1XQ5 - chains C and D of the 4 polymer chains in the assembly; structure by X-ray diffraction, 1.90 A resolution.

Chain C:
Name: Hemoglobin alpha-1 chain
From: Perca flavescens
UniProtKB: A8HTG8 (A8HTG8_PERFV); residues 0-141 here correspond to UniProt positions 2-143 (UniProt number = residue number + 2)
Chain sequence (143 residues; row label = number of the first residue in the row; numbering starts at 0):
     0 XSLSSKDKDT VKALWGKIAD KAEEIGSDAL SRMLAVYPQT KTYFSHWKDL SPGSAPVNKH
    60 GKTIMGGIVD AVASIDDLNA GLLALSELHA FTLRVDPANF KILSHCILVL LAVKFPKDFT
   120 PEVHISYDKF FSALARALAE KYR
Modified / non-standard residues: ACE (acetyl group) at position 0
Bound ions: heme Fe near His-88 (its only coordinating residue here)
Residues lining bound ligands: heme (HEM): Met-32, Thr-39, Tyr-42, Phe-43, His-45, Trp-46, His-59, Thr-62, Ile-63, Gly-66, Ile-67, Leu-84, Leu-87, His-88, Leu-92, Val-94, Asn-98, Phe-99, Leu-102, Ile-106, Leu-137

Chain D:
Name: Hemoglobin beta-2 chain
From: Perca flavescens
Chain sequence (146 residues; row label = number of the first residue in the row):
     1 VVWTDFERAT IADIFSKLDY EAVGGATLAR CLIVYPWTQR YFGNFGNLYN AAAIMGNPMI
    61 AKHGTTILHG LDRAVKNMDN IKATYAELSV LHSEKLHVDP DNFKLLSDCL TIVVAAQLGK
   121 AFSGEVQAAF QKFLSVVVSA LGKQYH
Bound ions: heme Fe near His-92 (its only coordinating residue here)
Residues lining bound ligands: heme (HEM): Thr-38, Tyr-41, Phe-42, His-63, Thr-66, Ile-67, Gly-70, Leu-71, Arg-73, Tyr-85, Leu-88, Leu-91, His-92, Leu-96, Val-98, Asn-102, Phe-103, Leu-106, Leu-141

Interface between chain C and chain D:
Pairs across the interface (37; chain C residue first):
  Arg-31(C) / Phe-122(D)  hydrogen bond (side chain-backbone)
  Arg-31(C) / Ser-123(D)  hydrogen bond (side chain-backbone)
  Arg-31(C) / Gly-124(D)
  Arg-31(C) / Gln-127(D)  hydrogen bond
  Val-35(C) / Gly-124(D)
  Val-35(C) / Gln-127(D)
  Val-35(C) / Ala-128(D)
  Val-35(C) / Gln-131(D)
  Tyr-36(C) / Gln-131(D)  hydrogen bond
  His-104(C) / Asp-108(D)
  His-104(C) / Thr-111(D)
  His-104(C) / Ile-112(D)
  Val-108(C) / Thr-111(D)
  Val-108(C) / Ile-112(D)  hydrophobic
  Val-108(C) / Phe-122(D)  hydrophobic
  Val-108(C) / Gln-127(D)
  Ala-111(C) / Ala-115(D)  hydrophobic
  Ala-111(C) / Ala-116(D)
  Val-112(C) / Ala-115(D)
  Val-112(C) / Gly-119(D)
  Val-112(C) / Phe-122(D)
  Lys-113(C) / Lys-120(D)
  Pro-115(C) / Ala-116(D)
  Phe-118(C) / Arg-30(D)  hydrogen bond (backbone-side chain)
  Phe-118(C) / Ile-112(D)  hydrophobic
  Pro-120(C) / Arg-30(D)
  Pro-120(C) / Ile-33(D)  hydrophobic
  Pro-120(C) / Val-34(D)
  Pro-120(C) / Met-55(D)  hydrophobic
  Glu-121(C) / Ala-51(D)
  His-123(C) / Arg-30(D)  hydrogen bond
  His-123(C) / Val-34(D)
  His-123(C) / Ile-112(D)
  Ile-124(C) / Ile-33(D)
  Ile-124(C) / Val-34(D)
  Asp-127(C) / Val-34(D)
  Asp-127(C) / Tyr-35(D)  hydrogen bond
Interface residues without a listed pair, chain C (18 interface residues in all): Ala-34, Cys-105, Leu-107

Overview:
18 residues of chain C face 19 of chain D across their interface, with 7 hydrogen bonds. Polar contacts
include Arg-31(C)/Phe-122(D), Arg-31(C)/Ser-123(D) and Arg-31(C)/Gln-127(D). Bound to chain C: heme. Chain D
binds heme.
Chain C is Hemoglobin alpha-1 chain and chain D is Hemoglobin beta-2 chain, both from Perca flavescens; the
structure, Met-Perch Hemoglobin at 1.9A, was determined by X-ray diffraction.
